Entry 2Z6A (X-ray diffraction, 2.88 A resolution); this record covers chains C and A of the 3 polymer chains in the assembly.

== Chain C ==
Molecule: 12-nt DNA strand
Sequence (12 nucleotides; row label = number of the first residue in the row):
   402 GATAGCGCTATC

== Chain A ==
Protein: Modification methylase HhaI
Source organism: Haemophilus parahaemolyticus
Notes: EC 2.1.1.37
UniProt: P05102 (MTH1_HAEPH); residues 1-327 here = UniProt positions 1-327
Amino-acid sequence (327 residues; each row starts with the number of its first residue):
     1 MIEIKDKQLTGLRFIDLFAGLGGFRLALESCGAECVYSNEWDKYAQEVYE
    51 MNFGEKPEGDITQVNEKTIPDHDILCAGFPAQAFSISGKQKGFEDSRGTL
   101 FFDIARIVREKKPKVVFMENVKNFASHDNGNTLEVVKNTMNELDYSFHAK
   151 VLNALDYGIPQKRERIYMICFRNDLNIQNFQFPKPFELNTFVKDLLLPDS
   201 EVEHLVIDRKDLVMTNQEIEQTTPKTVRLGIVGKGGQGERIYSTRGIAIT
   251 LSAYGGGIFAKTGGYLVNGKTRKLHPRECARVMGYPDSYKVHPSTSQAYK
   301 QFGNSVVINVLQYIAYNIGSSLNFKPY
Construct notes: engineered mutation Ala81 (Cys in P05102)
Swiss-Prot annotation at these positions:
  - mutagenesis: Gln237 (Q237X: Decrease in enzyme activity due to 98%-99% loss of DNA-binding activity. No change in substrate specificity)
Ligand contacts: S-adenosylhomocysteine (SAH): Phe18, Ala19, Gly20, Leu21, Gly22, Gly23, Phe24, Asn39, Glu40, Trp41, Asp42, Asp60, Ile61, Thr62, Gly78, Phe79, Pro80, Leu100, Tyr285, Gln301, Asn304, Ser305, Val306

== Interface between chain C and chain A ==
Residue-residue contacts (24; chain C residue first):
  DG402(C) - Tyr44(A)  sugar contact
  DA403(C) - Ser294(A)  hydrogen bond to the phosphate
  DA403(C) - Ser296(A)  phosphate contact
  DA403(C) - Gln297(A)  hydrogen bond to the phosphate
  DA405(C) - Gly255(A)  base contact
  DA405(C) - Gly256(A)  base contact
  DA405(C) - Gly257(A)  base contact
  DA405(C) - Ile258(A)  phosphate contact
  DG406(C) - Arg209(A)  salt bridge to the phosphate
  DG406(C) - Glu239(A)  sugar contact
  DG406(C) - Gly256(A)  base contact
  DG406(C) - Gly257(A)  hydrogen bond to the base
  DC407(C) - Lys234(A)  salt bridge to the phosphate
  DC407(C) - Gln237(A)  hydrogen bond to the base
  DC407(C) - Gly256(A)  hydrogen bond to the base
  DC407(C) - Gly257(A)  base contact
  DG408(C) - Gly236(A)  base contact
  DG408(C) - Gln237(A)  hydrogen bond to the base
  DG408(C) - Arg240(A)  base contact
  DT410(C) - Ile86(A)  base contact
  DT410(C) - Gln90(A)  phosphate contact
  DA411(C) - Ile86(A)  sugar contact
  DA411(C) - Gln90(A)  phosphate contact
  DT412(C) - Ser126(A)  phosphate contact
Other interface residues (no listed pair), chain C (11 interface residues in all): DT404, DC409
Other interface residues (no listed pair), chain A (21 interface residues in all): Ser87, Asn123, Tyr254, Ala260

== Summary ==
The interface between chain C and chain A involves 11 residues on one side and 21 on the other; the contacts
include 6 hydrogen bonds and 2 salt bridges. Among the polar pairs are DG406(C)-Gly257(A), DC407(C)-Gln237(A)
and DC407(C)-Gly256(A). Ligands of chain A: S-adenosylhomocysteine.
Here chain C is a 12-nt DNA strand and chain A is Modification methylase HhaI (Haemophilus parahaemolyticus).
Entry 2Z6A (S-Adenosyl-L-methionine-Dependent Methyl Transfer: Observable Precatalytic Intermediates during
DNA Cytosine Methylation) was determined by X-ray diffraction.
